1LLM - chains B and D of the 4 polymer chains in the assembly; structure by X-ray diffraction, 1.50 A resolution.

# Chain B
Molecule: 13-nt DNA strand
Sequence (13 nucleotides; numbered 21 to 33; the number before each row is that of its first residue):
    21 TCCCACGCGT GGG

# Chain D
Molecule: chimera of Zif23-GCN4
Source organism: Mus musculus
Reference sequence: chimeric construct of P08046, P03069: residues 202-250 from P08046 (EGR1_MOUSE) positions 364-412 (UniProt number = residue number + 162); residues 260-288 from P03069 positions 253-281 (UniProt number = residue number - 7)
Chain sequence (88 residues; numbered 201 to 288; the number before each row is that of its first residue):
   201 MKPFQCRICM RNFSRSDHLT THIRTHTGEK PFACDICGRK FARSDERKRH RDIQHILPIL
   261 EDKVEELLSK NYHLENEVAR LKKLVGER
Disordered / not traced: 286-288
Construct notes: initiating methionine (201)
Curated features (UniProtKB/Swiss-Prot):
  - zinc finger: Phe204 to His226 (C2H2-type 2)
  - site (Interaction with DNA): Arg211, Arg215, Arg239, Arg243, Arg249
  - region: Leu260 to Leu281 (Leucine-zipper)
Bound ions: Zn2+ site 1: Cys206, Cys209, His222, His226; Zn2+ site 2: Cys234, Cys237, His250, His255

# Interface between chain B and chain D
Contacting residue pairs (18; chain B residue first):
  DT21(B) with Ser216(D), hydrogen bond to the base; Asp217(D), hydrogen bond to the base; Thr220(D), hydrogen bond to the base; Thr221(D), sugar contact; Arg224(D), phosphate contact
  DC22(B) with Arg215(D), base contact; Asp217(D), hydrogen bond to the base
  DC23(B) with Asp217(D), base contact; Ser244(D), hydrogen bond to the phosphate
  DC24(B) with Asp245(D), base contact; Lys248(D), phosphate contact
  DA25(B) with Arg243(D), base contact; Asp245(D), hydrogen bond to the base; Lys248(D), salt bridge to the phosphate; Arg249(D), hydrogen bond to the base
  DC26(B) with Asp245(D), base contact; Arg249(D), base contact
  DG27(B) with Arg249(D), hydrogen bond to the base
Also at the interface, not in a pair above, chain B (8 interface residues in all): DC28
Also at the interface, not in a pair above, chain D (12 interface residues in all): Phe232

# Summary
8 residues of chain B and 12 residues of chain D are in contact; the contacts include 8 hydrogen bonds and 1
salt bridge. Polar contacts include DT21(B)-Ser216(D), DT21(B)-Asp217(D) and DT21(B)-Thr220(D). Cys206(D),
Cys209(D), His222(D) and His226(D) form the Zn2+ site 1.
Here chain B is a 13-nt DNA strand and chain D is chimera of Zif23-GCN4 (Mus musculus). Entry 1LLM (Crystal
Structure of a Zif23-GCN4 Chimera Bound to DNA) was determined by X-ray diffraction.
